Entry 7W3L (X-ray diffraction, 2.51 A resolution); this record covers chain A.

Chain A:
Molecule: Lysine-specific histone demethylase 1A
From: Homo sapiens
Notes: EC 1.14.99.66
UniProt: O60341 (KDM1A_HUMAN); numbering as in UniProt (aligned over 172-833)
Amino-acid sequence (669 residues; row label = number of the first residue in the row):
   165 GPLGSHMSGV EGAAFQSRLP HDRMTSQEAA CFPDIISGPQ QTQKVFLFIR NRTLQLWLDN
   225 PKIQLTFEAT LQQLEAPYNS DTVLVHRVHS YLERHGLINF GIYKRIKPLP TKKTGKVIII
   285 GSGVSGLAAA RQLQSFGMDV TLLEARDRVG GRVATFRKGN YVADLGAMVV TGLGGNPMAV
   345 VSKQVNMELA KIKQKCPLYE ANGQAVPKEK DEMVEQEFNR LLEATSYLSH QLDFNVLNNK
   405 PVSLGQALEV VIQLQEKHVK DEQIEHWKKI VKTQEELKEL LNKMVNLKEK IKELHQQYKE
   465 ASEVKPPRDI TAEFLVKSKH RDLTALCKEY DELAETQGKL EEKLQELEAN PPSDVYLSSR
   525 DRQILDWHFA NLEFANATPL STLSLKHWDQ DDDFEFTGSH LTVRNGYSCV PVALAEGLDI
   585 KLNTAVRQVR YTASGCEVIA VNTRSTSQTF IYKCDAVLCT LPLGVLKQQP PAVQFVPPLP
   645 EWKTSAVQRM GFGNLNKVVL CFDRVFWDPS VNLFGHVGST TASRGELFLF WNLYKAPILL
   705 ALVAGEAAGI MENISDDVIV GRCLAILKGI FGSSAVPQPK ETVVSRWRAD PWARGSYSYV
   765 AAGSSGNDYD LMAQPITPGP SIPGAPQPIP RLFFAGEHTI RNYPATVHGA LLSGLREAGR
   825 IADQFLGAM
Not modelled in the structure: 165-171, 466-472, 785-791, 833
Construct notes: expression tag (165-171)
Small-molecule neighbours: cis-4-Br-2 / FAD: Ile-284, Gly-285, Ser-286, Gly-287, Val-288, Ser-289, Gly-290, Leu-307, Glu-308, Ala-309, Arg-310, Gly-314, Gly-315, Arg-316, Val-317, Leu-329, Gly-330, Ala-331, Met-332, Val-333, Thr-335, Phe-538, Ala-539, Thr-588, Ala-589, Val-590, Thr-624, Leu-625, Pro-626, Val-629, Val-637, Leu-659, Lys-661, Trp-751, Trp-756, Ser-760, Tyr-761, Gly-800, Glu-801, Pro-808, Ala-809, Thr-810, Val-811, His-812, Ala-814
Reported in the primary citation:
  - binding site for cis-4-Br-2: Val-333, Ala-809
  - binding site for cis-4-Br-2: Tyr-761, Thr-810 (from molecular simulation)

Overview:
Bound to chain A: cis-4-Br-2 / FAD. From the paper: a binding site for cis-4-Br-2 at Val-333, Ala-809 and
Tyr-761 among others.
Chain A is Lysine-specific histone demethylase 1A (Homo sapiens); the structure, Crystal structure of LSD1 in
complex with cis-4-Br-2,5-F2-PCPA (S1024), was determined by X-ray diffraction (same publication as 7XE1, 7XE2
and 7XE3).
